3CR3 - chains B and D of the 4 polymer chains in the assembly; structure by X-ray diffraction, 2.10 A resolution.

== Chain B ==
Name: PTS-dependent dihydroxyacetone kinase, ADP-binding subunit dhaL
Source organism: Lactococcus lactis subsp. lactis
Notes: EC 2.7.-.-
Reference sequence: Q9CIV7 (DHAL_LACLA); residues 2-192 here = UniProt positions 2-192
Sequence (192 residues; numbered 1 to 192; the number before each row is that of its first residue):
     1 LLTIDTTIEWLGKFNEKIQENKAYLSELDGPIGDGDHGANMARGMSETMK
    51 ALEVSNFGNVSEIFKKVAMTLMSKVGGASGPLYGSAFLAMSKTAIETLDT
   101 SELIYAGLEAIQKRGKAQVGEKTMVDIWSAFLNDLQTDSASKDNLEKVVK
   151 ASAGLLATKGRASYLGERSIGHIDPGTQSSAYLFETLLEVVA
Modified / non-standard residues: Mse41, Mse45, Mse49, Mse69, Mse72, Mse90, Mse124 (selenomethionine; parent Met)
Sequence notes: insertion (1)
Curated features (UniProtKB/Swiss-Prot):
  - binding site (Mg(2+)): Asp29, Asp34, Asp36
  - binding site (ADP): His37 to Asn40, Ala78, Ser79, Gly115, Mse124, Arg161, Asp174 to Gly176
  - mutagenesis: Arg114 (R114A: Reduces activity 3-fold; R114E: Reduces activity 100-fold), Arg161 (R161A: Loss of activity), Tyr164 (Y164A: Reduces activity about 20-fold)

== Chain D ==
Name: PTS-dependent dihydroxyacetone kinase, phosphotransferase subunit dhaM
Source organism: Lactococcus lactis subsp. lactis
Notes: EC 2.7.1.-
Reference sequence: Q9CIV6 (DHAM_LACLA); residue numbers follow UniProt; this construct covers 3-123
Sequence (121 residues; numbered 3 to 123; the number before each row is that of its first residue):
     3 YGIVIVSHSPEIASGLKKLIREVAKNISLTAIGGLENGEIGTSFDRVMNA
    53 IEENEADNLLTFFDLGSARMNLDLVSEMTDKELTIFNVPLIEGAYTASAL
   103 LEAGATFEAIKEQLEKMLIEK
Modified / non-standard residues: Mse50, Mse72, Mse80, Mse119 (selenomethionine; parent Met)
Curated features (UniProtKB/Swiss-Prot):
  - active site: His10 (Tele-phosphohistidine intermediate)

== Interface between chain B and chain D ==
Residue-residue contacts (20; chain B residue first):
  Mse72(B) with Phe46(D), hydrophobic; Leu76(D); Mse80(D)
  Ser73(B) with Asp47(D), hydrogen bond
  Gly76(B) with Thr44(D), hydrogen bond (backbone-backbone)
  Gly77(B) with Ser69(D)
  Ala78(B) with Ser69(D); Mse72(D)
  Pro81(B) with Mse72(D), hydrophobic; Leu76(D), hydrophobic
  Leu82(B) with Mse72(D)
  Ser85(B) with Leu76(D)
  Arg114(B) with Mse72(D); Asp75(D), salt bridge; Leu76(D); Glu79(D), salt bridge
  Gly115(B) with Mse72(D)
  Lys116(B) with Asp75(D), salt bridge
  Arg161(B) with His10(D); Leu67(D)
Other interface residues (no listed pair), chain B (14 interface residues in all): Lys74, Tyr164
Other interface residues (no listed pair), chain D (13 interface residues in all): Gly43, Asn73

== Overview ==
14 residues of chain B and 13 residues of chain D are in contact; the contacts include 2 hydrogen bonds and 3
salt bridges. Among the polar pairs are Arg114(B)-Asp75(D), Arg114(B)-Glu79(D) and Lys116(B)-Asp75(D).
Chain B is PTS-dependent dihydroxyacetone kinase, ADP-binding subunit dhaL and chain D is PTS-dependent
dihydroxyacetone kinase, phosphotransferase subunit dhaM, both from Lactococcus lactis subsp. lactis; the
structure, Structure of a transient complex between Dha-kinase subunits DhaM and DhaL from Lactococcus lactis,
was determined by X-ray diffraction.
